6E1N - chains A and B; structure by electron microscopy, 3.70 A resolution.

Chain A (and B):
Protein: Two pore calcium channel protein 1
Organism: Arabidopsis thaliana
Notes: chain B of this document is another copy of the same molecule, construct and numbering; everything in this record applies to it too
UniProtKB: Q94KI8 (TPC1_ARATH); numbering as in UniProt (aligned over 30-733)
Chain sequence (727 residues; numbered 11 to 737; the number before each row is that of its first residue):
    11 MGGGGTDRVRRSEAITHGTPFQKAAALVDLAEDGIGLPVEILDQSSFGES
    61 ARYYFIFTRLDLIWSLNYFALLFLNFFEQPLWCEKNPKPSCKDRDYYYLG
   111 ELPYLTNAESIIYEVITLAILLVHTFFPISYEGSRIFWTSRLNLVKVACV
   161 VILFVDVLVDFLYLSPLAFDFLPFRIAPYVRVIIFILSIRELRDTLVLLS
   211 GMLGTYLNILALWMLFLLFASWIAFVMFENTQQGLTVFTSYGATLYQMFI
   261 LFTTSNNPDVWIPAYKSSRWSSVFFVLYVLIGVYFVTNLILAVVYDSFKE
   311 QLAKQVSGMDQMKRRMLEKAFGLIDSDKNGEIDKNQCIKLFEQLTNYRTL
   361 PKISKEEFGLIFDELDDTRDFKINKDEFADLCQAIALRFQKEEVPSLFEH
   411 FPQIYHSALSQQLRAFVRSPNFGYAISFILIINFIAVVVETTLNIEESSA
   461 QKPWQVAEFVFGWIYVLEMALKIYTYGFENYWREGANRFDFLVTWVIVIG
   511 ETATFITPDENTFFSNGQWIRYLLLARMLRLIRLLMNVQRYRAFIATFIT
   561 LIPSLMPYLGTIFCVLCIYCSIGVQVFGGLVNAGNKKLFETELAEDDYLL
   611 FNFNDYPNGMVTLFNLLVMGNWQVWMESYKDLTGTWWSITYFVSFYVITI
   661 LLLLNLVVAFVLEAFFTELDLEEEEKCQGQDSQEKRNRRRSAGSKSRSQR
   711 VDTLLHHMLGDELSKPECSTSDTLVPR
Unresolved in the structure: 11-21, 174-182, 457-465, 514-527, 693-737
Covalently attached groups: covalent link S22-L407
Modified / non-standard residues: S22 (phosphoserine; SEP); T26 (phosphothreonine; TPO); T29 (phosphothreonine; TPO)
Differences from the reference sequence: initiating methionine (11); expression tag (12-21, 23-25, 27-28, 734-737); engineered mutation N240 (Asp in Q94KI8), N454 (Asp in Q94KI8), Q528 (Glu in Q94KI8)
Metal / ion sites: Ca2+ site 1: D335, D337, N339, E341; Ca2+ site 2 near D376 (its only coordinating residue here)
Small-molecule neighbours:
  - 1,2-diacyl-glycerol-3-sn-phosphate (3PH), molecule 1: F79, F83, F87, I199, R200, E201, L202, R498, F499, L502, M566, P567, L569, G570, F573
  - 1,2-diacyl-glycerol-3-sn-phosphate (3PH), molecule 2: L290, I291, F295
From the paper describing this entry:
  - contacts within the chain: Y475-R537
  - conformationally variable residues (helix shift): Y475, R537
  - post-translational modification sites: S22, T26, T29 (citing earlier work)

Chain A / chain B interface:
Residue-residue contacts (108; chain A residue first):
  L109(A) - R279(B)
  N218(A) - R550(B)
  N218(A) - Y551(B)
  I219(A) - F554(B)  hydrophobic
  A221(A) - Y551(B)
  L222(A) - F554(B)  hydrophobic
  L222(A) - I555(B)  hydrophobic
  V236(A) - Y532(B)
  M237(A) - W529(B)  hydrophobic
  M237(A) - Y532(B)  hydrogen bond (backbone-side chain)
  N240(A) - Y532(B)  hydrogen bond
  T264(A) - V628(B)
  T264(A) - G630(B)
  N267(A) - F624(B)
  N267(A) - V628(B)
  P268(A) - Y608(B)
  P268(A) - F611(B)  hydrophobic
  P268(A) - G630(B)
  D269(A) - D606(B)
  D269(A) - Y608(B)  hydrogen bond
  D269(A) - N631(B)
  W271(A) - F611(B)  hydrophobic
  W271(A) - N625(B)
  I272(A) - D607(B)
  I272(A) - Y608(B)  hydrophobic
  Y275(A) - L610(B)  hydrophobic
  Y275(A) - F611(B)  hydrophobic
  Y275(A) - N618(B)  hydrogen bond
  R279(A) - L109(B)  hydrogen bond (side chain-backbone)
  R279(A) - L610(B)
  V286(A) - F624(B)  hydrophobic
  I291(A) - F558(B)  hydrophobic
  Y294(A) - L627(B)  hydrogen bond (side chain-backbone)
  Y294(A) - V628(B)
  Y294(A) - L663(B)
  Y294(A) - V667(B)
  F295(A) - F558(B)  hydrophobic
  F295(A) - L565(B)  hydrophobic
  F295(A) - L569(B)  hydrophobic
  N298(A) - V667(B)
  N298(A) - V668(B)
  N298(A) - L672(B)
  L299(A) - F554(B)
  L299(A) - T557(B)
  L299(A) - F558(B)  hydrophobic
  L299(A) - V671(B)  hydrophobic
  L299(A) - F675(B)  hydrophobic
  A302(A) - L672(B)  hydrophobic
  A302(A) - F675(B)  hydrophobic
  V303(A) - F675(B)  hydrophobic
  Y305(A) - F676(B)  hydrophobic
  D306(A) - F675(B)
  D306(A) - F676(B)
  D306(A) - L679(B)
  W529(A) - M237(B)  hydrophobic
  Y532(A) - V236(B)
  Y532(A) - M237(B)  hydrogen bond (side chain-backbone)
  Y532(A) - N240(B)  hydrogen bond
  R550(A) - N218(B)
  Y551(A) - N218(B)
  Y551(A) - A221(B)
  Y551(A) - L222(B)  hydrophobic
  F554(A) - I219(B)  hydrophobic
  F554(A) - L222(B)  hydrophobic
  F554(A) - L299(B)
  I555(A) - L222(B)  hydrophobic
  T557(A) - L299(B)
  F558(A) - I291(B)  hydrophobic
  F558(A) - F295(B)  hydrophobic
  F558(A) - L299(B)  hydrophobic
  L565(A) - F295(B)  hydrophobic
  L569(A) - F295(B)  hydrophobic
  D606(A) - D269(B)
  D607(A) - I272(B)
  Y608(A) - P268(B)
  Y608(A) - D269(B)  hydrogen bond
  Y608(A) - I272(B)  hydrophobic
  L610(A) - Y275(B)  hydrophobic
  L610(A) - R279(B)
  F611(A) - W271(B)  hydrophobic
  F611(A) - Y275(B)  hydrophobic
  N618(A) - Y275(B)  hydrogen bond
  F624(A) - N267(B)
  F624(A) - V286(B)  hydrophobic
  N625(A) - W271(B)
  L627(A) - Y294(B)  hydrogen bond (backbone-side chain)
  V628(A) - T264(B)
  V628(A) - N267(B)
  V628(A) - Y294(B)
  M629(A) - T264(B)
  G630(A) - T264(B)
  G630(A) - P268(B)
  N631(A) - D269(B)
  N631(A) - N631(B)
  L663(A) - Y294(B)
  V667(A) - Y294(B)
  V667(A) - N298(B)
  V668(A) - N298(B)
  V671(A) - L299(B)  hydrophobic
  L672(A) - N298(B)
  L672(A) - A302(B)  hydrophobic
  F675(A) - L299(B)  hydrophobic
  F675(A) - A302(B)  hydrophobic
  F675(A) - V303(B)  hydrophobic
  F675(A) - D306(B)
  F676(A) - Y305(B)  hydrophobic
  F676(A) - D306(B)
  L679(A) - D306(B)
Interface residues without a listed pair, chain A (73 interface residues in all): E111, W232, I233, K276, S282, F285, V289, V296, I300, L301, K309, R531, L535, L561, V621, W635
Interface residues without a listed pair, chain B (71 interface residues in all): E111, W232, I233, S282, V289, V296, I300, L301, K309, R531, L535, L561, V621, M629, W635

Summary:
The interface between chain A and chain B involves 73 residues on one side and 71 on the other; the contacts
include 11 hydrogen bonds. Among the polar pairs are M237(A)-Y532(B), N240(A)-Y532(B) and D269(A)-Y608(B).
Chain A binds 1,2-diacyl-glycerol-3-sn-phosphate. From the paper: modification sites S22(A), T26(A) and
T29(A); conformational variability at Y475(A) and R537(A).
Both chains are Two pore calcium channel protein 1 (Arabidopsis thaliana). Entry 6E1N (Structure of
AtTPC1(DDE) in state 1) was determined by electron microscopy, deposited together with 6CX0, 6E1K, 6E1M and
6E1P.
